Entry 7EK1 (electron microscopy, 3.00 A resolution); this record covers chain A.

== Chain A ==
Name: Bestrophin-like protein
Organism: Malus domestica
Reference sequence: A0A498JCY7 (A0A498JCY7_MALDO); numbering as in UniProt (aligned over 69-433)
Amino-acid sequence (372 residues; numbered 68 to 439; the number before each row is that of its first residue):
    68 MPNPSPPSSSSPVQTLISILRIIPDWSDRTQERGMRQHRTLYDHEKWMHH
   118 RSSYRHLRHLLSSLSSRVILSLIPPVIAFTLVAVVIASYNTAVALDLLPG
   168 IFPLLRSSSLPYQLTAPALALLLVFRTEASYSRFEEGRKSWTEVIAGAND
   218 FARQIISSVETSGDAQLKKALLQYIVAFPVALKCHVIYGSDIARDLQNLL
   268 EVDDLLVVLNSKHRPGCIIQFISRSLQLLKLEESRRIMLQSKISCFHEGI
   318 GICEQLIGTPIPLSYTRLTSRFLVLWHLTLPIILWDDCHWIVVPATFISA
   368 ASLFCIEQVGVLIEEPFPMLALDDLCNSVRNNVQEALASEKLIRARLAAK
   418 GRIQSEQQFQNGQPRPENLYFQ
Unresolved in the structure: 68-83, 420-439
Construct notes: initiating methionine (68); conflict Ser207 (Ala in A0A498JCY7); expression tag (434-439)
From the paper describing this entry:
  - self-association interface (contacts with another copy of this molecule); pairs are residue here / residue on that copy: Glu195-Tyr332 (hydrogen bond)
  - mutagenesis - E195A, Y332F: unchanged localization

== Summary ==
From the paper: E195A and Y332F leave localization unchanged; a self-association interface involving Glu195.
Chain A is Bestrophin-like protein (Malus domestica); the structure, Cryo-EM structure of VCCN1 in detergent,
was determined by electron microscopy, deposited together with 7EK2 and 7EK3.
